6PB4 - chains D and 1 of the 11 polymer chains in the assembly; structure by electron microscopy, 4.35 A resolution (low resolution: residue-level contacts below are approximate; hydrogen-bond / salt-bridge calls are withheld).

# Chain D
Molecule: DNA-directed RNA polymerase subunit beta'
Organism: Escherichia coli
Notes: EC 2.7.7.6
UniProt: P0A8T8 (RPOC_ECO57); numbering as in UniProt (aligned over 1-1407)
Sequence (1407 residues; numbered 1 to 1407; the number before each row is that of its first residue):
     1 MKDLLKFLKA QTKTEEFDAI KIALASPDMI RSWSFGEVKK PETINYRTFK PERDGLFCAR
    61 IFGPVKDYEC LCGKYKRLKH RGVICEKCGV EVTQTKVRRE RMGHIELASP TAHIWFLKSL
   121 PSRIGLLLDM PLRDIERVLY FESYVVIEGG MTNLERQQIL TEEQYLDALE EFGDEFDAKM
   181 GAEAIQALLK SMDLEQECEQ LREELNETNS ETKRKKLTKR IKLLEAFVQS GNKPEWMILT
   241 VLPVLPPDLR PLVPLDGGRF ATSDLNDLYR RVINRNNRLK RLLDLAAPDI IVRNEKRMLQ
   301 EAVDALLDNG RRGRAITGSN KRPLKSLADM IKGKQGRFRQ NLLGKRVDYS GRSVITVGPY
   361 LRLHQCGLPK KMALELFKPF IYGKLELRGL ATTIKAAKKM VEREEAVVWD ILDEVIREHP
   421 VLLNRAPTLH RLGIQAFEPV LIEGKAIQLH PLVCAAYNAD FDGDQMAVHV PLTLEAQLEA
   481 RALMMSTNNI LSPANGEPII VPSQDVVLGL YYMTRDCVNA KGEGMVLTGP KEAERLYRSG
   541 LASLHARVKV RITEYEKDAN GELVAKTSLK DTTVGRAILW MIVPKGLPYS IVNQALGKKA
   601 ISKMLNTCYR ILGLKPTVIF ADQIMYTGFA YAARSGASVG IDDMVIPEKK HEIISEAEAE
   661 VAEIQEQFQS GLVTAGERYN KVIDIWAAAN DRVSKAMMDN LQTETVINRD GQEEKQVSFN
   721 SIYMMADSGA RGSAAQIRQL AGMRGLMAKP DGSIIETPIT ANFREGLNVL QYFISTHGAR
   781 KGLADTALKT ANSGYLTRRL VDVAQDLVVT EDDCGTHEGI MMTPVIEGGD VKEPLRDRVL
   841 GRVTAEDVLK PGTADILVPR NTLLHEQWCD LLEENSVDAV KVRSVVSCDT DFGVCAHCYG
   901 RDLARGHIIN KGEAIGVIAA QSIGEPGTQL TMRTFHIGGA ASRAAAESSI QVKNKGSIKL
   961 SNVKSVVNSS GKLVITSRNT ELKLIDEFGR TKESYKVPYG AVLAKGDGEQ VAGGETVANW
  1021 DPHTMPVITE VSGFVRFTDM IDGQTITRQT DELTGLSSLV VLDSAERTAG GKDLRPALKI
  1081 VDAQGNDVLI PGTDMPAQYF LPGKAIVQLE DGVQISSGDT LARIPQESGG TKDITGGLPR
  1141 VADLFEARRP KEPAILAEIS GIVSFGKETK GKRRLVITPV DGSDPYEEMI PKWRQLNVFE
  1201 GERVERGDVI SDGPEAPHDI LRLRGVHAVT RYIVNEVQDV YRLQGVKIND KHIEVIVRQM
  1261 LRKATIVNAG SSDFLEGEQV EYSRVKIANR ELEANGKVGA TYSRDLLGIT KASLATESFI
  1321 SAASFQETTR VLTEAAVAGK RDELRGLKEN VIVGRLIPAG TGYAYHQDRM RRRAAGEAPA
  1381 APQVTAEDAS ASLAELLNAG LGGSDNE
Not modelled in the structure: 1-14, 933-947, 1127-1136, 1377-1407
Swiss-Prot annotation at these positions:
  - binding site (Zn(2+)): Cys70, Cys72, Cys85, Cys88, Cys814, Cys888, Cys895, Cys898
  - binding site (Mg(2+)): Asp460, Asp462, Asp464
  - modified residue: Lys972 (N6-acetyllysine)
Metal / ion sites: Zn2+ site 1: Cys70, Cys72; Mg2+: Asp460, Asp464 (shared with 1 residue of chain 3); Zn2+ site 2: Cys814, Cys888, Cys895, Cys898

# Chain 1
Molecule: Synthetic nontemplate strand DNA
Sequence (78 nucleotides; row label = number of the first residue in the row):
    13 CTTTTTTGCC TAAAATGTGA TCTAGATCAC ATTTTTCGCA TCTTTTTTAT GCTATAATGT
    73 GTGCAGTCTG ACGCGGCG

# Chain D / chain 1 interface
Pairs across the interface (6; chain D residue first):
  Tyr46(D) with DT60(1)
  Arg133(D) with DG87(1); DG88(1)
  Arg1148(D) with DA83(1); DC84(1)
  Lys1311(D) with DG85(1)
Also at the interface, not in a pair above, chain D (7 interface residues in all): Arg77, Pro121, Leu132
Also at the interface, not in a pair above, chain 1 (8 interface residues in all): DC51, DC86

# In short
7 residues of chain D face 8 of chain 1 across their interface. Cys70(D) and Cys72(D) coordinate Zn2+ site 1.
Asp460(D) and Asp464(D) form the Mg2+ site. From UniProt: 8 Zn2+-binding residues and 3 Mg2+-binding residues
on chain D.
Here chain D is DNA-directed RNA polymerase subunit beta' (Escherichia coli) and chain 1 is Synthetic
nontemplate strand DNA. Entry 6PB4 (The E. coli class-II CAP-dependent transcription activation complex with
de novo RNA transcript at the state ...) was determined by electron microscopy, deposited together with 6PB5
and 6PB6.
